PDB entry 9ES7 | electron microscopy, 1.94 A resolution | chains C and D of the 18 polymer chains in the assembly

== Chain C ==
Protein: Cytochrome f
From: Spinacia oleracea
Reference sequence: P16013 (CYF_SPIOL); residues -34 to 285 here correspond to UniProt positions 1-320 (UniProt number = residue number + 35)
Amino-acid sequence (320 residues; each row starts with the number of its first residue; numbers below 1 keep their minus sign (Met-34 is residue -34)):
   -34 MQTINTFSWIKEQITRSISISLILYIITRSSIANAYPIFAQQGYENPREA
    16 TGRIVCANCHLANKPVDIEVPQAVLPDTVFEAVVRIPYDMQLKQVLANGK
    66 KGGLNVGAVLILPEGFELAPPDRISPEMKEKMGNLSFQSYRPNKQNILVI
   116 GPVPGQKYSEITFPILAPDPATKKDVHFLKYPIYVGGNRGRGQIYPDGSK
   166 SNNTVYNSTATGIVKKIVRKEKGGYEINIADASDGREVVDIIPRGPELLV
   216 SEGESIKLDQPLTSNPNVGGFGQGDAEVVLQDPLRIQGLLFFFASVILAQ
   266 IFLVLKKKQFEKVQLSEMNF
Not modelled in the structure: -34 to 0, 196-201
Covalently attached groups: heme c (HEC) linked to Cys24
Bound ions: heme c Fe: Tyr1, His25
Residues lining bound ligands: heme c (HEC): Tyr1, Pro2, Phe4, Ala5, Tyr9, Val20, Cys21, His25, Gln59, Leu69, Asn70, Val71, Gly72, Ala73, Val74, Pro117, Asn153, Gly155, Arg156, Gly157, Ile159, Tyr160, Pro161
Curated features (UniProtKB/Swiss-Prot):
  - binding site (heme): Tyr1, Cys21, Cys24, His25

== Chain D ==
Protein: Cytochrome b6-f complex iron-sulfur subunit, chloroplastic
From: Spinacia oleracea
Notes: EC 7.1.1.6
Reference sequence: P08980 (UCRIA_SPIOL); residues -50 to 179 here correspond to UniProt positions 1-230 (UniProt number = residue number + 51)
Amino-acid sequence (230 residues; numbered -50 to 179; the number before each row is that of its first residue; numbers below 1 keep their minus sign (Met-50 is residue -50)):
   -50 MASFTLSSATPSQLCSSKNGMFAPSLALAKAGRVNVLISKERIRGMKLTC
     0 QATSIPADNVPDMQKRETLNLLLLGALSLPTGYMLLPYASFFVPPGGGAG
    50 TGGTIAKDALGNDVIAAEWLKTHAPGDRTLTQGLKGDPTYLVVESDKTLA
   100 TFGINAVCTHLGCVVPFNAAENKFICPCHGSQYNNQGRVVRGPAPLSLAL
   150 AHCDVDDGKVVFVPWTETDFRTGEAPWWSA
Not modelled in the structure: -50 to 7, 46-51
Disulfides: Cys112-Cys127
Bound ions: 2Fe-2S cluster Fe: Cys107, His109, Cys125, His128
Residues lining bound ligands: 2Fe-2S cluster (FES): Cys107, His109, Leu110, Gly111, Cys112, Cys125, Cys127, His128, Gly129, Ser130, Pro142
Curated features (UniProtKB/Swiss-Prot):
  - binding site ([2Fe-2S] cluster): Cys107, His109, Cys125, His128

== How chain C and chain D interact ==
Contacting residue pairs (13):
  Phe257(C) with Tyr32(D), hydrophobic
  Ser260(C) with Pro29(D); Tyr32(D)
  Phe267(C) with Leu22(D)
  Leu268(C) with Leu22(D), hydrophobic
  Lys271(C) with Arg15(D), hydrogen bond (side chain-backbone); Leu18(D); Asn19(D), hydrogen bond
  Gln274(C) with Pro10(D); Lys14(D); Arg15(D); Leu18(D)
  Ser281(C) with Val9(D)
Also at the interface, not in a pair above, chain C (14 interface residues in all): Phe256, Val261, Ala264, Leu270, Phe275, Lys277, Val278
Also at the interface, not in a pair above, chain D (14 interface residues in all): Leu21, Ala25, Leu26, Leu28, Met33

== Overview ==
The chain C/chain D interface involves 14 residues from each chain, with 2 hydrogen bonds. Among the polar
pairs are Lys271(C)-Arg15(D) and Lys271(C)-Asn19(D). Ligands of chain D: 2Fe-2S cluster. Heme c is covalently
linked to Cys24(C).
Here chain C is Cytochrome f and chain D is Cytochrome b6-f complex iron-sulfur subunit, chloroplastic, both
from Spinacia oleracea. Entry 9ES7 (Cryo-EM structure of Spinacia oleracea cytochrome b6f complex with water
molecules at 1.94 A resolution) was determined by electron microscopy (same publication as 9ES8 and 9ES9).
